Entry 7Y0H (electron microscopy, 3.56 A resolution); this record covers chains C and K of the 12 polymer chains in the assembly.

[Chain C (and K)]
Name: Immunoglobulin heavy constant mu
From: Homo sapiens
Notes: chain K of this document is another copy of the same molecule, construct and numbering; everything in this record applies to it too
Reference sequence: P01871 (IGHM_HUMAN); residues 229-576 here correspond to UniProt positions 106-453 (UniProt number = residue number - 123)
Chain sequence (383 residues; each row starts with the number of its first residue):
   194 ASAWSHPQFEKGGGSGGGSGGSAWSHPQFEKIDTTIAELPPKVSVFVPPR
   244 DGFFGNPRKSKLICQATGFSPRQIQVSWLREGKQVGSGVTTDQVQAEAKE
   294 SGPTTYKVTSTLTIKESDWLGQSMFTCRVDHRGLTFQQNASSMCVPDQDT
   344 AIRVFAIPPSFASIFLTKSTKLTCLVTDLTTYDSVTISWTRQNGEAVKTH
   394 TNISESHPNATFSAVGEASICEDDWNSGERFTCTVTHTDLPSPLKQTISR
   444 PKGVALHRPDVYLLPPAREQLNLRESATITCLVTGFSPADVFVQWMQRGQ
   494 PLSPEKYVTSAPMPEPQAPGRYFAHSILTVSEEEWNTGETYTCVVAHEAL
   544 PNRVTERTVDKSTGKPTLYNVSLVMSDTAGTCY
Unresolved in the structure: 194-344, 574-576 (chain K: 194-344, 447-448, 570-576)
Construct notes: expression tag (194-228)
Cystine bridges: C367-C426, C474-C536
Covalent attachments: N-acetylglucosamine (NAG) linked to N563
Curated features (UniProtKB/Swiss-Prot):
  - glycosylation (N-linked (GlcNAc...) asparagine): N332 (complex), N395, N402

[Chain C / chain K interface]
Pairs across the interface - 6 pairs, chain C then chain K:
  Y562(C) - M568(K)  hydrophobic
  V564(C) - M568(K)  hydrophobic
  M568(C) - V564(K)  hydrophobic
  T571(C) - Y562(K)
  A572(C) - K554(K)
  G573(C) - K554(K)
Other interface residues (no listed pair), chain K (5 interface residues in all): L566

[Overview]
6 residues of chain C and 5 residues of chain K are in contact. Covalently linked N-acetylglucosamine: at
N563(C).
Chain C and chain K are both Immunoglobulin heavy constant mu (Homo sapiens); the structure, Cryo-EM structure
of human IgM-Fc in complex with the J chain and the P. falciparum VAR2CSA ..., was determined by electron
microscopy together with 7Y0J, 7Y09 and 7YG2 from the same study.
